Entry 5R43 (X-ray diffraction, 1.00 A resolution); this record covers chains A and C of the 5 polymer chains in the assembly.

[Chain A]
Name: Chymotrypsinogen A
Source organism: Bos taurus
Notes: EC 3.4.21.1
Reference sequence: P00766 (CTRA_BOVIN); residues 1-13 here = UniProt positions 1-13
Amino-acid sequence (13 residues; row label = number of the first residue in the row):
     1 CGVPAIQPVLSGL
Not modelled in the structure: 11-13

[Chain C]
Name: Chymotrypsinogen A
Source organism: Bos taurus
Notes: EC 3.4.21.1
Reference sequence: P00766 (CTRA_BOVIN); numbering as in UniProt (aligned over 149-245)
Amino-acid sequence (97 residues; each row starts with the number of its first residue):
   149 ANTPDRLQQASLPLLSNTNCKKYWGTKIKDAMICAGASGVSSCMGDSGGP
   199 LVCKKNGAWTLVGIVSWGSSTCSTSTPGVYARVTALVNWVQQTLAAN
Disulfide bonds: C168-C182, C191-C220
Swiss-Prot annotation at these positions:
  - active site: S195 (Charge relay system)

[Chain A / chain C interface]
Pairs across the interface (8; chain A residue first):
  G2(A) with A206(C); W207(C), hydrogen bond (backbone-backbone)
  V3(A) with G205(C)
  P4(A) with W207(C)
  P8(A) with W207(C)
  V9(A) with Q157(C), hydrogen bond (backbone-side chain)
  L10(A) with Q157(C); S159(C)
Other interface residues (no listed pair), chain A (7 interface residues in all): C1
Other interface residues (no listed pair), chain C (6 interface residues in all): A158

[Overview]
7 residues of chain A and 6 residues of chain C are in contact; the contacts include 2 hydrogen bonds. Among
the polar pairs are V9(A)-Q157(C) and G2(A)-W207(C). UniProt lists active-site residue S195(C) on chain C.
Chain A is Chymotrypsinogen A and chain C is Chymotrypsinogen A, both from Bos taurus; the structure, Crystal
Structure of deuterated gamma-Chymotrypsin at pH 7.5, cryo temperature, was determined by X-ray diffraction.
